PDB entry 3NVV | X-ray diffraction, 1.82 A resolution | chains B and C of the 6 polymer chains in the assembly

Chain B:
Name: Xanthine dehydrogenase/oxidase
Organism: Bos taurus
Notes: EC 1.17.1.4, 1.17.3.2; fragment: Flavin Binding Domain
UniProt: P80457 (XDH_BOVIN); numbering as in UniProt (aligned over 195-528)
Chain sequence (334 residues; row label = number of the first residue in the row):
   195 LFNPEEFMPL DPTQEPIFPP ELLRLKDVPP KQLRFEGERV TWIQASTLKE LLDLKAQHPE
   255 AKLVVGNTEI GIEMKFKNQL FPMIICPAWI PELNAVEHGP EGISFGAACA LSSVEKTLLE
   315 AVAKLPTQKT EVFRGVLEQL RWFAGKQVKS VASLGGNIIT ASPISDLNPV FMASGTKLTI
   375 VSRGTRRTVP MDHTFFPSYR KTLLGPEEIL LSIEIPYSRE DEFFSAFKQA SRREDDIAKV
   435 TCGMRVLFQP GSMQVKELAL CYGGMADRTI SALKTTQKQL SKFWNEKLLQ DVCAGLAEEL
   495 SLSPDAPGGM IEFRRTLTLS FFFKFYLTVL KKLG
UniProt features mapped onto this chain:
  - binding site (FAD): Leu-257 to Ile-264, Phe-337, Ser-347 to Asn-351, Asp-360, Leu-404, Lys-422
  - mutagenesis: Arg-335 (R335A: Promotes conversion to the oxidase form that utilizes molecular oxygen as electron acceptor. Interferes with normal conversion to the dehydrogenase form by reducing agents), Trp-336 (W336A: Promotes conversion to the oxidase form that utilizes molecular oxygen as electron acceptor. Interferes with normal conversion to the dehydrogenase form by reducing agents), Arg-427 (R427Q: Promotes conversion to the oxidase form that utilizes molecular oxygen as electron acceptor. Interferes with normal conversion to the dehydrogenase form by reducing agents)
Small-molecule neighbours: FAD (flavin-adenine dinucleotide): Lys-256, Leu-257, Val-258, Val-259, Gly-260, Asn-261, Thr-262, Glu-263, Ile-264, Leu-287, Ala-301, Leu-305, Phe-337, Ala-338, Val-342, Val-345, Ala-346, Ser-347, Gly-349, Gly-350, Asn-351, Ile-353, Thr-354, Ile-358, Ser-359, Asp-360, Leu-361, Leu-398, Glu-402, Ile-403, Leu-404

Chain C:
Name: Xanthine dehydrogenase/oxidase
Organism: Bos taurus
Notes: EC 1.17.1.4, 1.17.3.2; fragment: Molybdenum Binding Domain
UniProt: P80457 (XDH_BOVIN); residue numbers follow UniProt; this construct covers 571-1325
Chain sequence (755 residues; each row starts with the number of its first residue):
   571 DTVGRPLPHL AAAMQASGEA VYCDDIPRYE NELFLRLVTS TRAHAKIKSI DVSEAQKVPG
   631 FVCFLSADDI PGSNETGLFN DETVFAKDTV TCVGHIIGAV VADTPEHAER AAHVVKVTYE
   691 DLPAIITIED AIKNNSFYGS ELKIEKGDLK KGFSEADNVV SGELYIGGQD HFYLETHCTI
   751 AIPKGEEGEM ELFVSTQNAM KTQSFVAKML GVPVNRILVR VKRMGGGFGG KETRSTLVSV
   811 AVALAAYKTG HPVRCMLDRN EDMLITGGRH PFLARYKVGF MKTGTIVALE VDHYSNAGNS
   871 RDLSHSIMER ALFHMDNCYK IPNIRGTGRL CKTNLSSNTA FRGFGGPQAL FIAENWMSEV
   931 AVTCGLPAEE VRWKNMYKEG DLTHFNQRLE GFSVPRCWDE CLKSSQYYAR KSEVDKFNKE
   991 NCWKKRGLCI IPTKFGISFT VPFLNQAGAL IHVYTDGSVL VSHGGTEMGQ GLHTKMVQVA
  1051 SKALKIPISK IYISETSTNT VPNSSPTAAS VSTDIYGQAV YEACQTILKR LEPFKKKNPD
  1111 GSWEDWVMAA YQDRVSLSTT GFYRTPNLGY SFETNSGNAF HYFTYGVACS EVEIDCLTGD
  1171 HKNLRTDIVM DVGSSLNPAI DIGQVEGAFV QGLGLFTLEE LHYSPEGSLH TRGPSTYKIP
  1231 AFGSIPTEFR VSLLRDCPNK KAIYASKAVG EPPLFLGASV FFAIKDAIRA ARAQHTNNNT
  1291 KELFRLDSPA TPEKIRNACV DKFTTLCVTG APGNC
UniProt features mapped onto this chain:
  - active site: Glu-1261 (Proton acceptor)
  - binding site (Mo-molybdopterin): Gln-767, Phe-798, Arg-912, Ala-1079
  - binding site (substrate): Glu-802, Arg-880, Phe-914, Thr-1010
Cystine bridges: Cys-1317/Cys-1325
Small-molecule neighbours:
  - arsenite (AST): Glu-802, Ala-910, Phe-914, Ala-1078, Ala-1079, Glu-1261
  - MTE (phosphonic acidmono-(2-amino-5,6-dimercapto-4-oxo-3,7,8a,9,10,10a-hexahydro-4H-8-oxa-1,3,9,10-tetraaza-anthracen-7-ylmethyl)ester): Gly-796, Gly-797, Phe-798, Gly-799, Arg-912, Met-1038, Gly-1039, Gln-1040, Leu-1042, Thr-1077, Ala-1078, Ala-1079, Ser-1080, Val-1081, Ser-1082, Thr-1083, Gln-1194, Gly-1260, Glu-1261
Reported in the primary citation:
  - binding site for arsenite: Glu-802, Glu-1261

How chain B and chain C interact:
Pairs across the interface (52):
  Leu-195(B) with Pro-576(C); Ala-1189(C), hydrophobic; Ile-1192(C), hydrophobic
  Glu-232(B) with His-677(C), salt bridge; Arg-680(C), salt bridge
  Arg-233(B) with Arg-680(C)
  Lys-269(B) with Glu-679(C), salt bridge; Asp-828(C), salt bridge
  Phe-270(B) with Asn-830(C)
  Ala-424(B) with Asp-1170(C); Pro-1302(C)
  Arg-426(B) with Ser-1225(C); Thr-1226(C)
  Arg-427(B) with Glu-1210(C), salt bridge; His-1212(C); Thr-1221(C); Thr-1226(C); Glu-1303(C), salt bridge
  Glu-428(B) with His-1212(C), salt bridge; His-1220(C), salt bridge; Thr-1226(C)
  Asp-429(B) with Thr-1226(C)
  Gln-484(B) with Val-1318(C); Thr-1319(C); Gly-1320(C)
  Cys-487(B) with Val-1318(C), hydrophobic; Thr-1319(C)
  Ala-488(B) with Thr-1319(C)
  Met-504(B) with Glu-1303(C)
  Glu-506(B) with Asn-1307(C)
  Phe-507(B) with Thr-1168(C); Pro-1302(C); Glu-1303(C); Arg-1306(C); Asn-1307(C)
  Arg-509(B) with Thr-1314(C), hydrogen bond (side chain-backbone); Leu-1316(C)
  Thr-510(B) with Arg-1306(C); Thr-1314(C)
  Leu-511(B) with Leu-1167(C); Thr-1168(C)
  Leu-513(B) with Leu-1316(C), hydrophobic
  Ser-514(B) with Leu-1167(C), hydrogen bond (side chain-backbone); Arg-1306(C), hydrogen bond; Phe-1313(C)
  Phe-515(B) with Thr-1168(C)
  Phe-517(B) with Trp-993(C); Leu-1167(C), hydrophobic; Phe-1313(C), hydrophobic
  Lys-518(B) with Asp-1165(C), salt bridge; Leu-1167(C); Thr-1168(C)
Interface residues without a listed pair, chain B (29 interface residues in all): Asn-272, Trp-336, Ser-425, Leu-483, Ala-491
Interface residues without a listed pair, chain C (35 interface residues in all): Pro-629, His-683, Pro-1188, Lys-1228, Gly-1233, Lys-1312

In short:
Chain B and chain C form an interface of 29 and 35 residues respectively, with 3 hydrogen bonds and 9 salt
bridges. Among the polar pairs are Glu-232(B)/His-677(C), Glu-232(B)/Arg-680(C) and Lys-269(B)/Glu-679(C).
Ligands of chain B: flavin-adenine dinucleotide. Ligands of chain C: compound MTE and arsenite. From the
paper: a binding site for arsenite at Glu-802(C) and Glu-1261(C).
Here chain B is Xanthine dehydrogenase/oxidase and chain C is Xanthine dehydrogenase/oxidase, both from Bos
taurus. Entry 3NVV (Crystal Structure of Bovine Xanthine Oxidase in Complex with Arsenite) was determined by
X-ray diffraction, deposited together with 3SR6.
